Entry 8Q7N (electron microscopy, 3.10 A resolution); this record covers chains M and 4 of the 21 polymer chains in the assembly.

Chain M:
Name: NHP2-like protein 1, N-terminally processed
From: Homo sapiens
UniProtKB: P55769 (NH2L1_HUMAN); residue numbers follow UniProt; this construct covers 1-128
Amino-acid sequence (128 residues; each row starts with the number of its first residue):
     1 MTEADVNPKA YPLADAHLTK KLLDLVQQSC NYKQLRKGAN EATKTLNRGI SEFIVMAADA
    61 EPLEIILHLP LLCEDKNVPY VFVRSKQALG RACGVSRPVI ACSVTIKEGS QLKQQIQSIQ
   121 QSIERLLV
Unresolved in the structure: 1-4

Chain 4:
Molecule: U4 snRNA
From: Homo sapiens
Sequence (145 nucleotides; each row starts with the number of its first residue):
     1 AGCUUUGCGC AGUGGCAGUA UCGUAGCCAA UGAGGUUUAU CCGAGGCGCG AUUAUUGCUA
    61 AUUGAAAACU UUUCCCAAUA CCCCGCCGUG ACGACUUGCA AUAUAGUCGG CAUUGGCAAU
   121 UUUUGACAGU CUCUACGGAG ACUGG
Unresolved in the structure: 63-67, 82-145

Chain M / chain 4 interface:
Residue-residue contacts - 30 pairs, chain M then chain 4:
  Asn31(M) - U6(4)  sugar contact
  Asn31(M) - G7(4)  hydrogen bond to the sugar
  Tyr32(M) - U5(4)  hydrogen bond to the sugar
  Tyr32(M) - U6(4)  hydrogen bond to the sugar
  Arg36(M) - G43(4)  salt bridge to the phosphate
  Lys37(M) - A30(4)  base contact
  Lys37(M) - G32(4)  base contact
  Gly38(M) - A30(4)  hydrogen bond to the sugar
  Gly38(M) - U31(4)  phosphate contact
  Ala39(M) - U31(4)  hydrogen bond to the phosphate
  Asn40(M) - G32(4)  hydrogen bond to the base
  Glu41(M) - G32(4)  hydrogen bond to the base
  Glu41(M) - G43(4)  sugar contact
  Lys44(M) - C42(4)  salt bridge to the phosphate
  Lys44(M) - G43(4)  hydrogen bond to the base
  Arg48(M) - C41(4)  hydrogen bond to the phosphate
  Arg48(M) - C42(4)  salt bridge to the phosphate
  Ala60(M) - U31(4)  base contact
  Glu61(M) - U31(4)  hydrogen bond to the base
  Pro62(M) - U31(4)  base contact
  Ile65(M) - U31(4)  sugar contact
  Lys86(M) - U31(4)  hydrogen bond to the base
  Val95(M) - A30(4)  base contact
  Arg97(M) - A29(4)  salt bridge to the phosphate
  Arg97(M) - A30(4)  salt bridge to the phosphate
  Pro98(M) - U31(4)  phosphate contact
  Val99(M) - A30(4)  sugar contact
  Val99(M) - U31(4)  phosphate contact
  Ile100(M) - U31(4)  hydrogen bond to the phosphate
  Gln111(M) - U5(4)  hydrogen bond to the sugar
Other interface residues (no listed pair), chain M (24 interface residues in all): Asp59, Ser96, Ala101

Summary:
Chain M and chain 4 form an interface of 24 and 10 residues respectively; the contacts include 13 hydrogen
bonds and 5 salt bridges. Among the polar pairs are Asn40(M)-G32(4), Glu41(M)-G32(4) and Lys44(M)-G43(4).
Chain M is NHP2-like protein 1, N-terminally processed and chain 4 is U4 snRNA, both from Homo sapiens; the
structure, cryo-EM structure of the human spliceosomal B complex protomer (tri-snRNP core region), was
determined by electron microscopy.
